Entry 6HZG (X-ray diffraction, 1.60 A resolution); this record covers chain A.

Chain A:
Molecule: BPa0997 N-ter E361S
From: Bacteroides paurosaccharolyticus
Amino-acid sequence (893 residues; numbered 1 to 893; the number before each row is that of its first residue):
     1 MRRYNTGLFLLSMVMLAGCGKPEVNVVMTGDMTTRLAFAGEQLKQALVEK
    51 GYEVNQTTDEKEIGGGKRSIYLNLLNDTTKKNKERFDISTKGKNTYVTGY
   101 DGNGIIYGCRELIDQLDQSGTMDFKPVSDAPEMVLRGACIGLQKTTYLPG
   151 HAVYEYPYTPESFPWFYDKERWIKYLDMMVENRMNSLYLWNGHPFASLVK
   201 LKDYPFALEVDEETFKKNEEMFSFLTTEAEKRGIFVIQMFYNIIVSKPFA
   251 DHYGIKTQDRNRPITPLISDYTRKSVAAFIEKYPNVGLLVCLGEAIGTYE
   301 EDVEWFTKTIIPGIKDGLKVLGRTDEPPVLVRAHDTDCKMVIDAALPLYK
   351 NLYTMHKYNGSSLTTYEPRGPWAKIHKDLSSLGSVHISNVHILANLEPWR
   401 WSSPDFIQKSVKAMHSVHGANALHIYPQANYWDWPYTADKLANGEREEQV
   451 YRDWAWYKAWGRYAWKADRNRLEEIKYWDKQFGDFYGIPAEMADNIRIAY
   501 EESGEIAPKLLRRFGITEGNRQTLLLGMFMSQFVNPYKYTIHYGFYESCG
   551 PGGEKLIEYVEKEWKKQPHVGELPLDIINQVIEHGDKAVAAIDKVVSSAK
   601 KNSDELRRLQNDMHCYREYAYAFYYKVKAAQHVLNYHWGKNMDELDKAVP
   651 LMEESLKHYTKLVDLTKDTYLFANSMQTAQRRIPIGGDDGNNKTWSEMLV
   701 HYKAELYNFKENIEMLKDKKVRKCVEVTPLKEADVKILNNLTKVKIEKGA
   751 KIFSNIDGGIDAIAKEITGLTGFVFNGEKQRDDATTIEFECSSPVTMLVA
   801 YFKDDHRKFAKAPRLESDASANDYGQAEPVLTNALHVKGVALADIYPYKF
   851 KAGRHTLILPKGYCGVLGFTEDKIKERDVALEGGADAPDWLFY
Not modelled in the structure: 1-21, 64-66, 719-893
Metal / ion sites: Na+: L292, D302, D335
Residues lining bound ligands:
  - alpha-D-galactopyranuronic acid / beta-D-galactopyranuronic acid: Y154, W190, Y241, E294, R332, H334, K357, S361, H391, I392, W432, N520, M676
  - beta-D-galactopyranuronic acid (GTR): E294, H334, W372, T517, E518, G519, R521, H542
From the paper describing this entry:
  - binding site for beta-D-galactopyranuronic acid: Y241, K357, T517, E518, R521
  - mutagenesis - R332A, K357A: abolished catalytic activity

Summary:
Bound to chain A: alpha-D-galactopyranuronic acid / beta-D-galactopyranuronic acid and
beta-D-galactopyranuronic acid. L292, D302 and D335 coordinate Na+. The paper reports a binding site for
beta-D-galactopyranuronic acid at Y241, K357 and T517 among others; R332A and K357A abolish catalytic
activity.
Chain A is BPa0997 N-ter E361S (Bacteroides paurosaccharolyticus); the structure, BP0997, GH138 enzyme
targeting pectin rhamnogalacturonan II, was determined by X-ray diffraction (same publication as 6HZE and
6HZF).
